7K61 - chains C and J of the 12 polymer chains in the assembly; structure by electron microscopy, 2.85 A resolution.

== Chain C ==
Protein: Histone H2A type 1-B/E
Source organism: Homo sapiens
Reference sequence: P04908 (H2A1B_HUMAN); residues 0-129 here correspond to UniProt positions 1-130 (UniProt number = residue number + 1)
Chain sequence (130 residues; numbered 0 to 129; the number before each row is that of its first residue; numbering starts at 0):
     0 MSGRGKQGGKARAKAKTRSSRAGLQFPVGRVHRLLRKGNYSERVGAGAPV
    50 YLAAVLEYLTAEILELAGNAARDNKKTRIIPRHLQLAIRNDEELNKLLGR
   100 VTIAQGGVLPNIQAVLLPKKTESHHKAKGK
Unresolved in the structure: 0-9, 119-129
UniProt features mapped onto this chain:
  - modified residue: Ser-1 (N-acetylserine), Arg-3 (Citrulline), Lys-5 (N6-(2-hydroxyisobutyryl)lysine), Lys-9 (N6-(2-hydroxyisobutyryl)lysine), Lys-13 (N6-(beta-hydroxybutyryl)lysine), Lys-36 (N6-(2-hydroxyisobutyryl)lysine), Lys-74 (N6-(2-hydroxyisobutyryl)lysine), Lys-75 (N6-(2-hydroxyisobutyryl)lysine), Lys-95 (N6-(2-hydroxyisobutyryl)lysine), Gln-104 (N5-methylglutamine), Lys-118 (N6-(2-hydroxyisobutyryl)lysine), Lys-119 (N6-crotonyllysine), Thr-120 (Phosphothreonine), Lys-125 (N6-crotonyllysine)
  - cross-link (Glycyl lysine isopeptide (Lys-Gly)): Lys-13 (interchain with G-Cter in ubiquitin), Lys-15 (interchain with G-Cter in ubiquitin), Lys-119 (interchain with G-Cter in ubiquitin)

== Chain J ==
Molecule: 197-nt DNA strand
Source organism: Homo sapiens
Sequence (197 nucleotides; each row starts with the number of its first residue):
     1 GGGGTGGTCGCTGTTCAATACATGCACAGGATGTATATATCTGACACGTG
    51 CCTGGAGACTAGGGAGTAATCCCCTTGGCGGTTAAAACGCGGGGGACAGC
   101 GCGTACGTGCGTTTAAGCGGTGCTAGAGCTGTCTACGACCAATTGAGCGG
   151 CCTCGGCACCGGGATTCTCCAGGGCGGCCGCGTATAGGGTCCAGCCC

== Chain C / chain J interface ==
Pairs across the interface - 19 pairs, chain C then chain J:
  Arg-11(C) / DG55(J)  base contact
  Arg-11(C) / DA56(J)  base contact
  Arg-11(C) / DG57(J)  hydrogen bond to the sugar
  Ala-12(C) / DG57(J)  phosphate contact
  Ala-12(C) / DA58(J)  hydrogen bond to the phosphate
  Ala-14(C) / DA56(J)  phosphate contact
  Ala-14(C) / DG57(J)  phosphate contact
  Lys-15(C) / DA56(J)  phosphate contact
  Lys-15(C) / DG57(J)  hydrogen bond to the phosphate
  Thr-16(C) / DA56(J)  sugar contact
  Arg-17(C) / DA56(J)  salt bridge to the phosphate
  Arg-20(C) / DG57(J)  salt bridge to the phosphate
  Gly-28(C) / DG55(J)  phosphate contact
  Gly-28(C) / DA56(J)  phosphate contact
  Arg-29(C) / DG55(J)  phosphate contact
  Arg-32(C) / DG55(J)  salt bridge to the phosphate
  Arg-42(C) / DG64(J)  sugar contact
  Arg-77(C) / DC45(J)  sugar contact
  Arg-77(C) / DA46(J)  phosphate contact
Other interface residues (no listed pair), chain C (15 interface residues in all): Ala-10, Lys-13, Glu-41
Other interface residues (no listed pair), chain J (8 interface residues in all): DG62

== Overview ==
15 residues of chain C and 8 residues of chain J are in contact, with 3 hydrogen bonds and 3 salt bridges.
Polar pairs include Arg-11(C)/DG57(J), Ala-12(C)/DA58(J) and Lys-15(C)/DG57(J).
Chain C is Histone H2A type 1-B/E and chain J is a 197-nt DNA strand, both from Homo sapiens; the structure,
Cryo-EM structure of 197bp nucleosome aided by scFv, was determined by electron microscopy together with 7K5X,
7K5Y, 7K60 and 7K63 from the same study.
